3R1G - chains H and L of the 3 polymer chains in the assembly; structure by X-ray diffraction, 2.80 A resolution.

Chain H:
Protein: FAB of YW412.8.31 antibody heavy chain
From: Homo sapiens
Notes: antibody fragment or engineered binder
Sequence (222 residues; numbered 1 to 218 plus 6 insertion-coded residues; 2 numbers in that range are skipped by the numbering (no residue carries them; nothing is unmodelled there); the number before each row is that of its first residue; a row labelled like 82A-82C holds insertion residues (82A, then the next letters in order)):
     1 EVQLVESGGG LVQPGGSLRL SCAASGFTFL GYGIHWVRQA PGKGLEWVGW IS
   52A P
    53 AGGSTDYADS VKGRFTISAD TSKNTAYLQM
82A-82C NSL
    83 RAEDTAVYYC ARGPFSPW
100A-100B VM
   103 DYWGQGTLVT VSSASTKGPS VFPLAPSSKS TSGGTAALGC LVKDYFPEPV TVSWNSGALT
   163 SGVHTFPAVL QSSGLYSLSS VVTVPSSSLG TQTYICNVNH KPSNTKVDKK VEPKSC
Disordered / not traced: 129-133
Disulfides: Cys22-Cys92, Cys142-Cys198

Chain L:
Protein: FAB of YW412.8.31 antibody light chain
From: Homo sapiens
Notes: antibody fragment or engineered binder
Sequence (214 residues; each row starts with the number of its first residue):
     1 DIQMTQSPSS LSASVGDRVT ITCRASQDVS TAVAWYQQKP GKAPKLLIYS ASFLYSGVPS
    61 RFSGSGSGTD FTLTISSLQP EDFATYYCQQ FPTYLPTFGQ GTKVEIKRTV AAPSVFIFPP
   121 SDEQLKSGTA SVVCLLNNFY PREAKVQWKV DNALQSGNSQ ESVTEQDSKD STYSLSSTLT
   181 LSKADYEKHK VYACEVTHQG LSSPVTKSFN RGEC
Disulfides: Cys23-Cys88, Cys134-Cys194

How chain H and chain L interact:
Contacting residue pairs (69; chain H residue first):
  Gln39(H) - Gln38(L)  hydrogen bond
  Gln39(H) - Tyr87(L)
  Lys43(H) - Tyr87(L)
  Gly44(H) - Tyr87(L)
  Leu45(H) - Phe98(L)  hydrophobic
  Trp47(H) - Pro96(L)
  Trp47(H) - Phe98(L)
  Tyr91(H) - Gln38(L)
  Tyr91(H) - Ala43(L)  hydrophobic
  Tyr91(H) - Pro44(L)
  Arg94(H) - Tyr55(L)
  Ser98(H) - Tyr94(L)
  Pro99(H) - Phe91(L)  hydrophobic
  Trp100(H) - Gln89(L)  hydrogen bond (backbone-side chain)
  Trp100(H) - Phe91(L)
  Trp100(H) - Tyr94(L)
  Trp100(H) - Pro96(L)  hydrophobic
  Val100A(H) - Ala34(L)  hydrophobic
  Val100A(H) - Tyr36(L)
  Val100A(H) - Leu46(L)  hydrophobic
  Val100A(H) - Phe91(L)  hydrophobic
  Met100B(H) - Tyr36(L)  hydrogen bond (backbone-side chain)
  Met100B(H) - Leu46(L)
  Met100B(H) - Gln89(L)
  Met100B(H) - Phe98(L)  hydrophobic
  Asp103(H) - Leu46(L)
  Asp103(H) - Tyr55(L)
  Tyr104(H) - Lys45(L)
  Trp105(H) - Tyr36(L)
  Trp105(H) - Ala43(L)  hydrophobic
  Trp105(H) - Pro44(L)
  Gly106(H) - Ala43(L)
  Gln107(H) - Lys42(L)
  Gln107(H) - Ala43(L)  hydrogen bond (side chain-backbone)
  Phe124(H) - Ser121(L)
  Phe124(H) - Gln124(L)
  Pro125(H) - Ser121(L)
  Pro125(H) - Glu123(L)
  Leu126(H) - Phe118(L)
  Leu126(H) - Val133(L)  hydrophobic
  Ala127(H) - Phe118(L)
  Ala127(H) - Pro119(L)
  Ala139(H) - Phe116(L)  hydrophobic
  Ala139(H) - Phe118(L)
  Leu143(H) - Ser131(L)
  Lys145(H) - Ser131(L)
  Lys145(H) - Thr180(L)
  His166(H) - Asn137(L)
  His166(H) - Asn138(L)  hydrogen bond
  His166(H) - Ser174(L)  hydrogen bond
  Phe168(H) - Leu135(L)  hydrophobic
  Phe168(H) - Ser162(L)
  Phe168(H) - Thr164(L)
  Phe168(H) - Ser174(L)
  Phe168(H) - Leu175(L)
  Phe168(H) - Ser176(L)
  Pro169(H) - Ser162(L)  hydrogen bond (backbone-side chain)
  Pro169(H) - Val163(L)
  Pro169(H) - Thr164(L)
  Val171(H) - Gln160(L)
  Val171(H) - Glu161(L)
  Val171(H) - Ser162(L)
  Leu172(H) - Gln160(L)
  Gln173(H) - Gln160(L)
  Ser181(H) - Ser176(L)  hydrogen bond
  Thr185(H) - Asn137(L)
  Lys211(H) - Glu123(L)  salt bridge
  Cys218(H) - Glu213(L)  hydrogen bond (side chain-backbone)
  Cys218(H) - Cys214(L)
Interface residues without a listed pair, chain H (42 interface residues in all): Val37, Glu46, Phe97, Pro128, Thr167, Ser174, Val183, Lys216
Interface residues without a listed pair, chain L (41 interface residues in all): Tyr49, Ser50, Asp122, Asp167

Overview:
Chain H and chain L form an interface of 42 and 41 residues respectively, with 9 hydrogen bonds and 1 salt
bridge. Polar contacts include Lys211(H)-Glu123(L), Gln39(H)-Gln38(L) and Met100B(H)-Tyr36(L).
Chain H is FAB of YW412.8.31 antibody heavy chain and chain L is FAB of YW412.8.31 antibody light chain, both
from Homo sapiens; the structure, Structure Basis of Allosteric Inhibition of BACE1 by an Exosite-Binding
Antibody, was determined by X-ray diffraction.
